PDB entry 7EIQ | X-ray diffraction, 1.80 A resolution | chain A

== Chain A ==
Name: Chondroitin sulfate ABC endolyase
From: Proteus vulgaris
Notes: EC 4.2.2.20
UniProtKB: P59807 (CABC1_PROVU); residue numbers follow UniProt; this construct covers 1-1021
Chain sequence (1021 residues; row label = number of the first residue in the row):
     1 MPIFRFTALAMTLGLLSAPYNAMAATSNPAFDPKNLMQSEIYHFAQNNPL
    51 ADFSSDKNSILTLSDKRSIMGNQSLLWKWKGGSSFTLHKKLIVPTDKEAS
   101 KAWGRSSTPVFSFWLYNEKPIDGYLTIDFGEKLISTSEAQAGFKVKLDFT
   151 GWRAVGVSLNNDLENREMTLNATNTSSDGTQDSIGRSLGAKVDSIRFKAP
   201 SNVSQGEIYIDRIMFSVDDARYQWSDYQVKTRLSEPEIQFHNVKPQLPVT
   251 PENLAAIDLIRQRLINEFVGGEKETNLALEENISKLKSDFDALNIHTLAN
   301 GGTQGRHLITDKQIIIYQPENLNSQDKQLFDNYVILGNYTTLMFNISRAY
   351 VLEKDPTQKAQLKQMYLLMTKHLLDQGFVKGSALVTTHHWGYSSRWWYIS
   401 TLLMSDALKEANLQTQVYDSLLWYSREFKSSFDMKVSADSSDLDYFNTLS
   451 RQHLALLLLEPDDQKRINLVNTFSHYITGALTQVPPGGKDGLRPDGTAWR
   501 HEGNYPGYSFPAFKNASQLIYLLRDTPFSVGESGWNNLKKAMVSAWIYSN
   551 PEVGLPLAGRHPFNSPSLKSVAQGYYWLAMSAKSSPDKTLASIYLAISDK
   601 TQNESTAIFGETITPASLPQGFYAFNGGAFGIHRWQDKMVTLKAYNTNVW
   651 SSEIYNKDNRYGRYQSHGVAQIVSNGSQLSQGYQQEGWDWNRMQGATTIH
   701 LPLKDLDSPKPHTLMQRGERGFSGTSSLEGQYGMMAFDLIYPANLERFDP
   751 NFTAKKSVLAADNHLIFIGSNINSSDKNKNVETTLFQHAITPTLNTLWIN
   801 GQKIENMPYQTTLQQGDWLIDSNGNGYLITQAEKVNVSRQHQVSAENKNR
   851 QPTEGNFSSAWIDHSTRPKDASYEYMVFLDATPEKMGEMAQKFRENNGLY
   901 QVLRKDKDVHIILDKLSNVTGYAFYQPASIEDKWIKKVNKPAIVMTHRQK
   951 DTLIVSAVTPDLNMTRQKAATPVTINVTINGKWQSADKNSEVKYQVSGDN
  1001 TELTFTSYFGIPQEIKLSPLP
Not modelled in the structure: 1-24, 138-139, 165-187, 271-272, 986-989
Swiss-Prot annotation at these positions:
  - active site: His501 (Proton acceptor), Tyr508 (Proton donor)
  - binding site (Na(+)): His43, Met70, Gln73, Asp211
  - site: Arg560 (Transition state stabilizer), Glu653 (Important for catalytic activity)
  - mutagenesis: Arg500 (R500A: Still active on both chondroitin 6-sulfate and dermatan sulfate, but with highly reduced catalytic efficiency), His501 (H501A/K/R: Loss of activity on both chondroitin 6-sulfate and dermatan sulfate), Tyr508 (Y508A: Loss of activity on both chondroitin 6-sulfate and dermatan sulfate; Y508F: Still active on both chondroitin 6-sulfate and dermatan sulfate, but with greatly reduced catalytic efficiency), Arg560 (R560A: Loss of activity on both chondroitin 6-sulfate and dermatan sulfate), His561 (H561A: Still active on both chondroitin 6-sulfate and dermatan sulfate, but with reduced catalytic efficiency), Glu653 (E653A/D: Loss of activity on both chondroitin 6-sulfate and dermatan sulfate; E653Q: Still active on both chondroitin 6-sulfate and dermatan sulfate, but with reduced catalytic efficiency), His712 (H712A: Still active on both chondroitin 6-sulfate and dermatan sulfate, but with reduced catalytic efficiency)
Metal / ion sites: Mg2+: His43, Met70, Gln73, Asp211
What the authors report for this chain:
  - binding site for N-acetyl-4-O-sulfo-beta-D-galactosamine: Asn276, Asn447, Arg500, Gly507, His561, Tyr655, Met715, Arg966
  - binding site for 4,5-dehydro-D-glucuronic acid: Arg500, His501, Tyr508, Arg560, Asn564, Thr713
  - specificity-determining residues: Arg500
  - catalytic residues: Arg500, His501, Tyr508, Arg560 (citing earlier work)
  - specificity-determining residues: Asp658 (from molecular simulation)

== Overview ==
His43, Met70, Gln73 and Asp211 coordinate Mg2+. From UniProt: active-site residues His501 and Tyr508, 4
Na+-binding residues and 7 mutagenesis sites. The paper reports catalytic residues Arg500, His501 and Tyr508
among others; a binding site for N-acetyl-4-O-sulfo-beta-D-galactosamine at Asn276, Asn447 and Arg500 among
others.
Chain A is Chondroitin sulfate ABC endolyase (Proteus vulgaris); the structure, Crystal structure of
chondroitin ABC lyase I in complex with chondroitin disaccharide 4S, was determined by X-ray diffraction
together with 7EIP, 7EIR and 7EIS from the same study.
